PDB entry 6PP9 | X-ray diffraction, 2.59 A resolution | chains A and B

== Chain A ==
Protein: Serine/threonine-protein kinase B-raf
From: Homo sapiens
Notes: EC 2.7.11.1
UniProt: P15056 (BRAF_HUMAN); residue numbers follow UniProt; this construct covers 445-723
Chain sequence (283 residues; row label = number of the first residue in the row):
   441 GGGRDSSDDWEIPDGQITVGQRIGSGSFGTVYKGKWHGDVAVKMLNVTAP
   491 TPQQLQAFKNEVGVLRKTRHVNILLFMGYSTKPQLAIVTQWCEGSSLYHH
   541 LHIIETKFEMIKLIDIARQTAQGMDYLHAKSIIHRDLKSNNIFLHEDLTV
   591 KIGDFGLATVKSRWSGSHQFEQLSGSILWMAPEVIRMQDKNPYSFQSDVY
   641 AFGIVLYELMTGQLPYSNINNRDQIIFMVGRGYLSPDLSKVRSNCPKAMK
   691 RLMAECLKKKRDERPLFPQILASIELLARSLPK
Unresolved in the structure: 441-446, 723
Construct notes: expression tag (441-444)
Metal / ion sites: Mg2+: Asn581, Asp594 (together with AMP-PNP)
Small-molecule neighbours: AMP-PNP (ANP; phosphoaminophosphonic acid-adenylate ester): Ile463, Gly464, Ser465, Gly466, Ser467, Phe468, Gly469, Val471, Ala481, Lys483, Leu514, Thr529, Gln530, Trp531, Cys532, His539, Asp576, Lys578, Asn580, Asn581, Phe583, Asp594
What the authors report for this chain:
  - contacts within the chain: Glu501-Thr599 (hydrogen bond), Gly596-Lys601 (hydrogen bond), Phe468-Lys601

== Chain B ==
Protein: Dual specificity mitogen-activated protein kinase kinase 1
From: Homo sapiens
Notes: EC 2.7.12.2
UniProt: Q02750 (MP2K1_HUMAN); residues 1-393 here = UniProt positions 1-393
Chain sequence (397 residues; numbered -3 to 393; the number before each row is that of its first residue; numbers below 1 keep their minus sign (Gly-3 is residue -3)):
    -3 GGGRMPKKKPTPIQLNPAPDGSAVNGTSSAETNLEALQKKLEELELDEQQ
    47 RKRLEAFLTQKQKVGELKDDDFEKISELGAGNGGVVFKVSHKPSGLVMAR
    97 KLIHLEIKPAIRNQIIRELQVLHECNSPYIVGFYGAFYSDGEISICMEHM
   147 DGGSLDQVLKKAGRIPEQILGKVSIAVIKGLTYLREKHKIMHRDVKPSNI
   197 LVNSRGEIKLCDFGVSGQLIDAMANAFVGTRSYMSPERLQGTHYSVQSDI
   247 WSMGLSLVEMAVGRYPIPPPDAKELELMFGCQVEGDAAETPPRPRTPGRP
   297 LSSYGMDSRPPMAIFELLDYIVNEPPPKLPSGVFSLEFQDFVNKCLIKNP
   347 AERADLKQLMVHAFIKRSDAEEVDFAGWLCSTIGLNQPSTPTHAAGV
Unresolved in the structure: -3 to 37, 275-306, 384-393
Construct notes: expression tag (-3 to 0); engineered mutation Ala218 (Ser in Q02750), Ala222 (Ser in Q02750)
Metal / ion sites: Mg2+: Asn195, Asp208 (together with AMP-PNP)
Small-molecule neighbours:
  - AMP-PNP (ANP; phosphoaminophosphonic acid-adenylate ester): Leu74, Gly75, Ala76, Gly77, Asn78, Gly79, Gly80, Val82, Ala95, Lys97, Val127, Met143, Glu144, His145, Met146, Ser150, Gln153, Asp190, Lys192, Ser194, Asn195, Leu197, Asp208
  - LCJ (5-[(2-fluoro-4-iodophenyl)amino]-N-(2-hydroxyethoxy)imidazo[1,5-a]pyridine-6-carboxamide): Gly77, Asn78, Gly79, Gly80, Lys97, Leu115, Leu118, Val127, Gly128, Ile141, Met143, Cys207, Asp208, Phe209, Gly210, Val211, Ser212, Leu215, Ile216, Met219
What the authors report for this chain:
  - binding site for AMP-PNP: Glu102

== Chain A / chain B interface ==
Pairs across the interface (58):
  Ile463(A) - His100(B)
  Tyr538(A) - Glu102(B)  hydrogen bond (side chain-backbone)
  His539(A) - Glu102(B)  salt bridge
  His542(A) - Lys104(B)  hydrogen bond (backbone-side chain)
  Ile543(A) - Glu102(B)
  Ile543(A) - Ile103(B)
  Ile543(A) - Lys104(B)
  Ile543(A) - Pro105(B)
  Glu545(A) - Lys104(B)
  Asn580(A) - Glu102(B)
  Phe610(A) - Pro307(B)
  Gln612(A) - Thr226(B)
  Leu613(A) - Val224(B)
  Leu613(A) - Ile310(B)  hydrophobic
  Ser614(A) - Val224(B)
  Gly615(A) - Ala222(B)
  Gly615(A) - Phe223(B)
  Gly615(A) - Val224(B)
  Ser616(A) - Asn221(B)  hydrogen bond (side chain-backbone)
  Ser616(A) - Ala222(B)  hydrogen bond (backbone-backbone)
  Ile617(A) - Val224(B)  hydrophobic
  Leu618(A) - Asn221(B)
  Ile625(A) - Phe311(B)
  Arg626(A) - Phe311(B)
  Gln628(A) - Phe311(B)
  Gln628(A) - Glu312(B)
  Leu654(A) - Asn221(B)
  Ser657(A) - Asp217(B)
  Ile659(A) - Asp217(B)
  Asn660(A) - Ile216(B)
  Asn660(A) - Asp217(B)
  Asn660(A) - Ala220(B)
  Asn661(A) - Met230(B)  hydrogen bond
  Asn661(A) - Arg234(B)
  Arg662(A) - Met219(B)  hydrogen bond (side chain-backbone)
  Arg662(A) - Ala220(B)
  Arg662(A) - Phe223(B)  hydrogen bond (side chain-backbone)
  Arg662(A) - Val224(B)
  Asp663(A) - Ser228(B)  hydrogen bond
  Asp663(A) - Met230(B)
  Asp663(A) - Leu235(B)
  Asp663(A) - Leu314(B)
  Gln664(A) - Arg234(B)
  Gln664(A) - Leu235(B)
  Gln664(A) - Gly237(B)
  Ile666(A) - Val224(B)  hydrophobic
  Ile666(A) - Phe311(B)
  Ile666(A) - Leu314(B)  hydrophobic
  Phe667(A) - Leu235(B)
  Phe667(A) - Phe311(B)
  Phe667(A) - Leu314(B)
  Phe667(A) - Asp315(B)
  Phe667(A) - Val318(B)  hydrophobic
  Met668(A) - Leu235(B)
  Met668(A) - Gln236(B)
  Gly670(A) - Phe311(B)
  Arg671(A) - Phe311(B)
  Arg671(A) - Asp315(B)  salt bridge
Interface residues without a listed pair, chain A (32 interface residues in all): Met627
Interface residues without a listed pair, chain B (32 interface residues in all): Gly213, Gly225, Met308, Ala309, Asn319

== Overview ==
Chain A and chain B each contribute 32 residues to their interface; the contacts include 8 hydrogen bonds and
2 salt bridges. Among the polar pairs are His539(A)-Glu102(B), Arg671(A)-Asp315(B) and Tyr538(A)-Glu102(B).
Bound to chain A: AMP-PNP. From the paper: a binding site for AMP-PNP at Glu102(B); contacts within the chain
involving Glu501(A), Thr599(A) and Lys601(A) among others.
Here chain A is Serine/threonine-protein kinase B-raf and chain B is Dual specificity mitogen-activated
protein kinase kinase 1, both from Homo sapiens. Entry 6PP9 (Crystal structure of BRAF:MEK1 complex) was
determined by X-ray diffraction, deposited together with 6NYB, 6Q0J, 6Q0K and 6Q0T.
